8W27 - chains D and Q of the 20 polymer chains in the assembly; structure by electron microscopy, 2.21 A resolution.

[Chain D (and Q)]
Protein: Maltose/maltodextrin-binding periplasmic protein, Poly [ADP-ribose] polymerase tankyrase-2
Source organism: Homo sapiens
Notes: EC 2.4.2.30, 2.4.2.-; chain Q of this document is another copy of the same molecule, construct and numbering; everything in this record applies to it too
UniProtKB: chimeric construct of P0AEY0, Q9H2K2: residues 474-838 from P0AEY0 (MALE_ECO57) positions 28-392 (UniProt number = residue number - 446); residues 850-1166 from Q9H2K2 positions 850-1166 (same numbers)
Amino-acid sequence (729 residues; row label = number of the first residue in the row):
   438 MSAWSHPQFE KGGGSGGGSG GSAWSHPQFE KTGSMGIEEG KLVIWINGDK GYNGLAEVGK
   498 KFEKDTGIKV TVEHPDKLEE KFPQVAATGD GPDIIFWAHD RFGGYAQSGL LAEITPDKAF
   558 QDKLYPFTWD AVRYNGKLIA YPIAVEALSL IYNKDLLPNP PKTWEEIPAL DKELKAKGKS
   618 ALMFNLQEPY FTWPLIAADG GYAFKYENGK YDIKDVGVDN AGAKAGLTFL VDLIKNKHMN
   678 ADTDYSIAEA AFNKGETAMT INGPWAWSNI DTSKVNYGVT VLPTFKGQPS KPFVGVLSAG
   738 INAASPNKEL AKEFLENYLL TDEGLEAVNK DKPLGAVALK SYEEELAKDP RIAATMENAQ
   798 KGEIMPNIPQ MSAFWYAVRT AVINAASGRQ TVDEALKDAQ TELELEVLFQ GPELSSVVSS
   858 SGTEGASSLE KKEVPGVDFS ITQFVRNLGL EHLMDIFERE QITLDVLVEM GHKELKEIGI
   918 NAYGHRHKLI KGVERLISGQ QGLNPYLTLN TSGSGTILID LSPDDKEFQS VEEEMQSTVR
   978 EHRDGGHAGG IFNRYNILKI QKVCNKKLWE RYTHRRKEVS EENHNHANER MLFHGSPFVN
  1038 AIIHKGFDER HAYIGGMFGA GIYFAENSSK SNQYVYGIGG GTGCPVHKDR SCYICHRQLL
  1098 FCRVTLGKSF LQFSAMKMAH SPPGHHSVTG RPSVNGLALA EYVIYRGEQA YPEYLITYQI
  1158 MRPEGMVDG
Disordered / not traced: 438-874, 1159-1166
Differences from the reference sequence: initiating methionine (438); expression tag (439-473); linker (839-849)
Bound ions: Zn2+: Cys1081, His1084, Cys1089, Cys1092
Residues lining bound ligands: compound (XAV; 2-[4-(trifluoromethyl)phenyl]-7,8-dihydro-5H-thiopyrano[4,3-d]pyrimidin-4-ol): Phe1030, His1031, Gly1032, Ser1033, Pro1034, Phe1035, Tyr1050, Tyr1060, Phe1061, Ala1062, Lys1067, Ser1068, Tyr1071, Ile1075, Glu1138
UniProt features mapped onto this chain:
  - binding site (Zn(2+)): Cys1081, His1084, Cys1089, Cys1092
What the authors report for this chain:
  - mutagenesis - L1136Y: unchanged binding to compound
  - mutagenesis - L1136Y: unchanged signaling in response to compound
  - mutagenesis - L1136Y: unchanged signaling in response to XAV939
  - specificity-determining residues: Leu1136
  - specificity-determining residues: Ala1112 (by similarity / conservation)

[Chain D / chain Q interface]
Residue-residue contacts - 27 pairs, chain D then chain Q:
  Lys963(D) - Glu1018(Q)
  Lys963(D) - Glu1019(Q)
  Ser967(D) - Asn1020(Q)
  Ser967(D) - His1021(Q)  hydrogen bond (side chain-backbone)
  Val968(D) - His1021(Q)
  Glu1018(D) - Lys963(Q)  hydrogen bond (backbone-side chain)
  Glu1019(D) - Ser967(Q)  hydrogen bond (backbone-side chain)
  His1021(D) - Ser967(Q)
  His1021(D) - Val968(Q)
  His1021(D) - Glu971(Q)
  His1021(D) - Met1028(Q)
  His1021(D) - Phe1098(Q)
  His1021(D) - Tyr1151(Q)  hydrogen bond (backbone-side chain)
  Asn1022(D) - Arg1100(Q)  hydrogen bond (backbone-side chain)
  Asn1022(D) - Glu1150(Q)  hydrogen bond
  Asn1022(D) - Tyr1151(Q)
  His1023(D) - Glu1026(Q)  hydrogen bond (side chain-backbone)
  His1023(D) - Arg1027(Q)
  His1023(D) - Met1028(Q)
  Glu1026(D) - His1023(Q)  hydrogen bond (backbone-side chain)
  Met1028(D) - His1021(Q)
  Met1028(D) - His1023(Q)
  Phe1098(D) - His1021(Q)
  Arg1100(D) - Asn1022(Q)  hydrogen bond (side chain-backbone)
  Glu1150(D) - Asn1022(Q)
  Tyr1151(D) - His1021(Q)  hydrogen bond (side chain-backbone)
  Tyr1151(D) - Asn1022(Q)
Other interface residues (no listed pair), chain D (20 interface residues in all): Glu964, Glu971, Lys999, Asn1020, Arg1027, Lys1105
Other interface residues (no listed pair), chain Q (19 interface residues in all): Glu964, Glu970

[Summary]
The interface between chain D and chain Q involves 20 residues on one side and 19 on the other; the contacts
include 10 hydrogen bonds. Among the polar pairs are Ser967(D)-His1021(Q), Glu1018(D)-Lys963(Q) and
Glu1019(D)-Ser967(Q). Bound to chain D: compound. The paper reports that L1136Y of chain D leaves binding to
compound unchanged; specificity determinants Leu1136(D) and Ala1112(D).
Chain D and chain Q are both Maltose/maltodextrin-binding periplasmic protein, Poly [ADP-ribose] polymerase
tankyrase-2 (Homo sapiens); the structure, Cryo-EM structure of human tankyrase 2 SAM-PARP filament bound to
compound, XAV (consensus map), was determined by electron microscopy (same publication as 8W23, 8W25, 8W28,
8W2T and 8W2U).
